PDB entry 4XKB | X-ray diffraction, 1.50 A resolution | chain A

[Chain A]
Name: Ycf53-like protein
Source organism: Synechocystis sp. (strain PCC 6803 / Kazusa)
Reference sequence: P72583 (YC53L_SYNY3); numbering as in UniProt (aligned over 1-233)
Amino-acid sequence (233 residues; numbered 1 to 233; the number before each row is that of its first residue):
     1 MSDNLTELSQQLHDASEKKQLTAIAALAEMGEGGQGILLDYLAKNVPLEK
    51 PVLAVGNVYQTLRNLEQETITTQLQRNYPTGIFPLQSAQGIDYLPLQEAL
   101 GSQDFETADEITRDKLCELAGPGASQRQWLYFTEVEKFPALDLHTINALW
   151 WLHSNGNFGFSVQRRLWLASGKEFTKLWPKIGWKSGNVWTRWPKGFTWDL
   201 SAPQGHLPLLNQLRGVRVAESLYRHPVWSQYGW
Not modelled in the structure: 1-2, 13-18
Ligand contacts: deuteroporphyrin IX (DE9; 3,3'-(3,7,12,17-tetramethylporphyrin-2,18-diyl)dipropanoic acid): Arg113, Trp183, Trp189, Trp192, Phe196, Leu209, Leu210, Asn211, Gln212, Leu213, Arg214

[Summary]
Chain A binds deuteroporphyrin IX.
Chain A is Ycf53-like protein (Synechocystis sp. (strain PCC 6803 / Kazusa)); the structure, Crystal Structure
of GENOMES UNCOUPLED 4 (GUN4) in Complex with Deuteroporphyrin IX, was determined by X-ray diffraction (same
publication as 4XKC).
